Entry 5LVD (X-ray diffraction, 1.25 A resolution); this record covers chain E.

[Chain E]
Molecule: Thermolysin
Source organism: Bacillus thermoproteolyticus
Notes: EC 3.4.24.27
UniProt: P00800 (THER_BACTH); residues 1-316 here correspond to UniProt positions 233-548 (UniProt number = residue number + 232)
Sequence (316 residues; numbered 1 to 316; the number before each row is that of its first residue):
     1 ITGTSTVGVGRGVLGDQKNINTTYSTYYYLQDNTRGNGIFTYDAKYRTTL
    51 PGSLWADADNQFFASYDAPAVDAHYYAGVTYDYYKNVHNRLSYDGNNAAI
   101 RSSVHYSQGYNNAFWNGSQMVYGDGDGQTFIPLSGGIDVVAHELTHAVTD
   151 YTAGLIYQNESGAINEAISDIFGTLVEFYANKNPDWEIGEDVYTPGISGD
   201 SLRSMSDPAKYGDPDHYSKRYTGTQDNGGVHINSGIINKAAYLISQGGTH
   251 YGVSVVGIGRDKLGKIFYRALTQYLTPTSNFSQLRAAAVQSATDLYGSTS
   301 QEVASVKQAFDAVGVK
Ion coordination: Ca2+ site 1: Asp57, Asp59, Gln61; Ca2+ site 2: Asp138, Glu177, Asp185, Glu187, Glu190; Zn2+: His142, His146, Glu166 (together with 79F); Ca2+ site 3: Glu177, Asn183, Asp185, Glu190; Ca2+ site 4: Tyr193, Thr194, Ile197, Asp200
Small-molecule neighbours: 79F ((2S)-4-methyl-2-[[(2S)-3-oxidanyl-2-[[oxidanyl(phenylmethoxycarbonylaminomethyl)phosphoryl]amino]propanoyl]amino]pentanoic acid): Asn111, Asn112, Ala113, Phe114, Trp115, Asn116, Phe130, Val139, His142, Glu143, His146, Tyr157, Glu166, Leu202, Arg203, Asp226, His231
UniProt features mapped onto this chain:
  - active site: Glu143, His231 (Proton donor)
  - binding site (Ca(2+)): Asp57, Asp59, Gln61, Asp138, Glu177, Asn183, Asp185, Glu187, Glu190, Tyr193, Thr194, Ile197, Asp200
  - binding site (Zn(2+)): His142, His146, Glu166

[Overview]
Chain E binds compound 79F. The Ca2+ site 1 is built by Asp57, Asp59 and Gln61. Asp138, Glu177, Asp185, Glu187
and Glu190 form the Ca2+ site 2. From UniProt: active-site residues Glu143 and His231, 13 Ca2+-binding
residues and 3 Zn2+-binding residues.
Chain E is Thermolysin (Bacillus thermoproteolyticus); the structure, Thermolysin in complex with inhibitor
(JC67), was determined by X-ray diffraction (same publication as 5M5F, 5M69, 5M9W and 5MA7).
